PDB entry 8ZYZ | electron microscopy, 3.16 A resolution | chains B and G of the 7 polymer chains in the assembly

# Chain B
Name: PomB
From: Vibrio alginolyticus
UniProt: O06874 (O06874_VIBAL); residues 1-315 here = UniProt positions 1-315
Sequence (321 residues; each row starts with the number of its first residue):
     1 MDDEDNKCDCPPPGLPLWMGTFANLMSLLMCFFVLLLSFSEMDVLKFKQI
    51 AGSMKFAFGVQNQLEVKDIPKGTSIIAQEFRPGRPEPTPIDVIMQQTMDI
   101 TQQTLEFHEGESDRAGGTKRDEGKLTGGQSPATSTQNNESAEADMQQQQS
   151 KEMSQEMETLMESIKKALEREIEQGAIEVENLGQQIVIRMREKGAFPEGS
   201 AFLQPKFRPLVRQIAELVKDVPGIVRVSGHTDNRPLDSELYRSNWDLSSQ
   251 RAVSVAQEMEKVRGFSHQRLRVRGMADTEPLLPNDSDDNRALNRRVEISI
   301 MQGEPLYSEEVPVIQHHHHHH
Not modelled in the structure: 1-13, 61-321
Differences from the reference sequence: engineered mutation Asn24 (Asp in O06874); expression tag (316-321)
What the authors report for this chain:
  - conformationally variable residues (side-chain flip): Asn24
  - specificity-determining residues: Leu35 (by similarity / conservation)

# Chain G
Name: Chemotaxis protein PomA
From: Vibrio alginolyticus
UniProt: O06873 (POMA_VIBAL); residue numbers follow UniProt; this construct covers 1-253
Sequence (253 residues; numbered 1 to 253; the number before each row is that of its first residue):
     1 MDLATLLGLIGGFAFVIMAMVLGGSIGMFVDVTSILIVVGGSIFVVLMKF
    51 TMGQFFGATKIAGKAFMFKADEPEDLIAKIVEMADAARKGGFLALEEMEI
   101 NNTFMQKGIDLLVDGHDADVVRAALKKDIALTDERHTQGTGVFRAFGDVA
   151 PAMGMIGTLVGLVAMLSNMDDPKAIGPAMAVALLTTLYGAILSNMVFFPI
   201 ADKLSLRRDQETLNRRLIMDGVLAIQDGQNPRVIDSYLKNYLNEGKRALE
   251 IDE
Not modelled in the structure: 1-26, 88-99, 252-253
What the authors report for this chain:
  - specificity-determining residues: Met165, Met179 (by similarity / conservation)

# How chain B and chain G interact
Pairs across the interface (13):
  Phe33(B) - Leu166(G)  hydrophobic
  Gln49(B) - Pro172(G)
  Ile50(B) - Pro172(G)  hydrophobic
  Ile50(B) - Ile175(G)  hydrophobic
  Ser53(B) - Pro172(G)  hydrogen bond (side chain-backbone)
  Ser53(B) - Lys173(G)
  Met54(B) - Gly176(G)
  Phe56(B) - Gly27(G)  hydrogen bond (backbone-backbone)
  Ala57(B) - Gly27(G)
  Ala57(B) - Val30(G)
  Ala57(B) - Gly176(G)
  Ala57(B) - Ala180(G)  hydrophobic
  Phe58(B) - Ala180(G)  hydrophobic
Interface residues without a listed pair, chain B (11 interface residues in all): Phe22, Met26, Gly59
Interface residues without a listed pair, chain G (13 interface residues in all): Met155, Leu159, Pro177, Met179, Leu184

# Summary
Chain B and chain G form an interface of 11 and 13 residues respectively, with 2 hydrogen bonds. Polar pairs
include Ser53(B)-Pro172(G) and Phe56(B)-Gly27(G). From the paper: specificity determinants Leu35(B) and
Met165(G) among others; conformational variability at Asn24(B).
Chain B is PomB and chain G is Chemotaxis protein PomA, both from Vibrio alginolyticus; the structure,
Bacterial flagellar sodium-driven stator PomA5PomB2(D24N) with 100 mM NaCl, was determined by electron
microscopy (same publication as 8ZYV, 8ZYW, 8ZZ0 and 9IJM).
